5X23 - chain A; structure by X-ray diffraction, 2.00 A resolution.

Chain A:
Molecule: Cytochrome P450 2C9
Source organism: Homo sapiens
Notes: EC 1.14.13.-, 1.14.13.80, 1.14.13.48, 1.14.13.49, 1.14.99.38
Reference sequence: P11712 (CP2C9_HUMAN); numbering as in UniProt (aligned over 24-490)
Chain sequence (476 residues; numbered 19 to 494; the number before each row is that of its first residue):
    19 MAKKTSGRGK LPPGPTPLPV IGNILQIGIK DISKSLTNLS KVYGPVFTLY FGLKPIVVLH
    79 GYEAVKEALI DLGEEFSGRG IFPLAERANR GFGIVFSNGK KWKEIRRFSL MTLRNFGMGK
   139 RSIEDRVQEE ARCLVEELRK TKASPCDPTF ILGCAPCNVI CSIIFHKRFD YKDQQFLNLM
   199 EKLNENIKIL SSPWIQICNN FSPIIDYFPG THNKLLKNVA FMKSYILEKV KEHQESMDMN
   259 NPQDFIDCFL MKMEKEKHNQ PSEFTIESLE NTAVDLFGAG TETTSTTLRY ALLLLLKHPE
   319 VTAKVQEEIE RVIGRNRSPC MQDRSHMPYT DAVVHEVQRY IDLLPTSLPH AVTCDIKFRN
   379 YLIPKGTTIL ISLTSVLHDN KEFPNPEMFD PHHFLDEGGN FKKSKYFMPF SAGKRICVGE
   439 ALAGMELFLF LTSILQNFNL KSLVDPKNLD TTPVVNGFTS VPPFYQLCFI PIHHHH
Unresolved in the structure: 19-27, 491-494
Construct notes: engineered mutation Thr-477 (Ala in P11712), Ile-490 (Val in P11712); expression tag (491-494)
Metal / ion sites: heme Fe near Cys-435 (its only coordinating residue here)
Residues lining bound ligands:
  - heme (HEM): Arg-97, Ile-112, Val-113, Trp-120, Arg-124, Leu-131, Ile-178, Leu-294, Ala-297, Gly-298, Thr-301, Thr-302, Thr-305, Gln-356, Leu-362, Ser-365, Leu-366, His-368, Leu-391, Pro-427, Phe-428, Ser-429, Arg-433, Ile-434, Cys-435, Val-436, Gly-437, Leu-440, Ala-441, Glu-444
  - Losartan (LSN; [2-butyl-5-chloranyl-3-[[4-[2-(2H-1,2,3,4-tetrazol-5-yl)phenyl]phenyl]methyl]imidazol-4-yl]methanol), molecule 1: Ile-45, Phe-69, Ile-74, Phe-100, Leu-102, Ala-103, Phe-114, Gln-214, Ile-215, Asn-218, Leu-362, Pro-363, Thr-364, Ser-365, Leu-366, Pro-367, Leu-388, Phe-476, Thr-477
  - Losartan (LSN), molecule 2: Ala-106, Arg-108, Val-113, Phe-114, Lys-200, Leu-201, Asn-204, Ile-205, Leu-208, Leu-233, Asn-236, Val-237, Met-240, Val-292, Asp-293, Gly-296, Ala-297, Leu-362, Leu-366
  - Losartan (LSN), molecule 3: Tyr-225, Phe-226, Pro-227, Gly-228, Thr-229, Asn-231, Lys-232
Curated features (UniProtKB/Swiss-Prot):
  - binding site (heme): Cys-435
  - natural variant: Arg-125 (R125H: In allele CYP2C9*35; R125L: In allele CYP2C9*14), Arg-144 (R144C: In allele CYP2C9*2), Arg-150 (R150H: In allele CYP2C9*8), Asn-204 (N204H: In allele CYP2C9*57), His-251 (H251R: In allele CYP2C9*9), Glu-272 (E272G: In allele CYP2C9*10), Arg-335 (R335W: In allele CYP2C9*11), Ile-359 (I359L: In allele CYP2C9*3; I359T: In allele CYP2C9*4), Asp-360 (D360E: In allele CYP2C9*5), Ile-434 (I434F: In allele CYP2C9*59), Pro-489 (P489S: In allele CYP2C9*12)
What the authors report for this chain:
  - binding site for Losartan: Phe-100, Arg-108, Val-113, Phe-114, Asn-204, Asn-218, Phe-226, Pro-227, Gly-228, Thr-229, Lys-232, Val-237, Val-292, Thr-364, Ser-365, Phe-476
  - conformationally variable residues (side-chain flip): Gln-214
  - contacts within the chain: Gln-214/Thr-477 (hydrogen bond)
  - disease-associated variants - Q214L, I359L, A477T: decreased catalytic activity on losartan (citing earlier work)
  - disease-associated variants - I359T: decreased catalytic activity (citing earlier work)

In short:
Chain A binds heme and 3 copies of Losartan. From UniProt: heme-binding residue Cys-435. From the paper: a
binding site for Losartan at Phe-100, Arg-108 and Val-113 among others; Q214L, I359L and A477T reduce
catalytic activity on losartan.
Chain A is Cytochrome P450 2C9 (Homo sapiens); the structure, Crystal structure of CYP2C9 genetic variant
A477T (*30) in complex with multiple losartan molecules, was determined by X-ray diffraction (same publication
as 5X24 and 5XXI).
